8V3U - chains A and B of the 4 polymer chains in the assembly; structure by electron microscopy, 2.60 A resolution.

[Chain A (and B)]
Molecule: Acyl-Coenzyme A dehydrogenase family, member 11
Organism: Mus musculus
Notes: chain B of this document is another copy of the same molecule, construct and numbering; everything in this record applies to it too
Reference sequence: A0A0R4J0I6 (A0A0R4J0I6_MOUSE); numbering as in UniProt (aligned over 2-779)
Amino-acid sequence (778 residues; row label = number of the first residue in the row):
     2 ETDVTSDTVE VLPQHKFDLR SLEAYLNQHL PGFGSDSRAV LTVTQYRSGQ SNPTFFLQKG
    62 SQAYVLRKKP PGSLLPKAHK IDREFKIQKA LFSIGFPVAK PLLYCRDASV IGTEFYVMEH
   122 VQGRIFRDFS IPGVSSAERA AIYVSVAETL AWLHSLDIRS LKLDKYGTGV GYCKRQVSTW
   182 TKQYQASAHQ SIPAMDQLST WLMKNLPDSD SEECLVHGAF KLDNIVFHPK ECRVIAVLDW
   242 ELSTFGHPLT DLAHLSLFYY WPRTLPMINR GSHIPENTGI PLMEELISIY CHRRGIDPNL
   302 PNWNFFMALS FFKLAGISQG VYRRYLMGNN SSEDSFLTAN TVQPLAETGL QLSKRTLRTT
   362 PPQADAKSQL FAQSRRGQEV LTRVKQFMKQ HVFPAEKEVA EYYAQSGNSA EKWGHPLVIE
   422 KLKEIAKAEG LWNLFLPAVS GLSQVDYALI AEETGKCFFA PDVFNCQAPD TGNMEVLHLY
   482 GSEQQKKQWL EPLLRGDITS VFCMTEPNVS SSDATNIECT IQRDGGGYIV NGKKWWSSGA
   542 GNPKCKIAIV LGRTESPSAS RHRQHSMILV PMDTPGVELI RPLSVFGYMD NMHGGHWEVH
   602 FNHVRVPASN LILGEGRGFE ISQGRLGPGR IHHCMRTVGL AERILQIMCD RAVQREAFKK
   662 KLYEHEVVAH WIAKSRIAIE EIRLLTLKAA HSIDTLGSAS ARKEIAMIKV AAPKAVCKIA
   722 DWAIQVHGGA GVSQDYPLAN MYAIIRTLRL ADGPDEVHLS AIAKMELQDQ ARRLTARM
Disordered / not traced: 2-374, 406-412, 776-779
Construct notes: engineered mutation A220 (Asp in A0A0R4J0I6)
Residues lining bound ligands:
  - FAD (flavin-adenine dinucleotide), molecule 1: F503, C504, M505, T506, V510, S511, S512, S513, W536, W537, S539, V586, H597, T748, L751, A752, D753, G754, P755, E757, V758, S761
  - FAD, molecule 2: R656, A658, F659, L663, H666, Q726, V727, H728, G729, G730, V733
What the authors report for this chain:
  - catalytic residues: D753 (from molecular simulation)
  - mutagenesis - R637K: decreased catalytic activity
  - binding site for flavin-adenine dinucleotide: H597

[Chain A / chain B interface]
Pairs across the interface (43):
  L646(A) - E767(B)
  Q647(A) - Q771(B)
  V654(A) - L768(B)  hydrophobic
  Y664(A) - L768(B)  hydrophobic
  E667(A) - S761(B)
  A670(A) - A764(B)
  H671(A) - E757(B)
  H671(A) - L760(B)
  H671(A) - S761(B)
  I673(A) - E767(B)
  A674(A) - L760(B)
  A674(A) - I763(B)  hydrophobic
  R677(A) - K704(B)
  R677(A) - M708(B)
  R677(A) - E767(B)  salt bridge
  I678(A) - V711(B)  hydrophobic
  E681(A) - M708(B)
  E682(A) - L686(B)
  E682(A) - A712(B)
  L685(A) - L685(B)
  L685(A) - L686(B)  hydrophobic
  L685(A) - K689(B)
  L686(A) - E682(B)
  L686(A) - L685(B)  hydrophobic
  K689(A) - L685(B)
  K704(A) - R677(B)
  M708(A) - R677(B)
  M708(A) - E681(B)
  V711(A) - I678(B)  hydrophobic
  A712(A) - E682(B)
  E757(A) - H671(B)
  L760(A) - H671(B)
  L760(A) - A674(B)
  S761(A) - E667(B)
  S761(A) - H671(B)
  I763(A) - A674(B)  hydrophobic
  A764(A) - A670(B)
  E767(A) - L646(B)
  E767(A) - I673(B)
  E767(A) - R677(B)  salt bridge
  L768(A) - V654(B)  hydrophobic
  L768(A) - Y664(B)  hydrophobic
  Q771(A) - Q647(B)
Interface residues without a listed pair, chain A (31 interface residues in all): C650, K675, I683
Interface residues without a listed pair, chain B (31 interface residues in all): C650, K675, I683

[In short]
The chain A/chain B interface involves 31 residues from each chain; the contacts include 2 salt bridges. Its
one salt-bridged contact is R677(A)-E767(B). Ligands of chain A: flavin-adenine dinucleotide. The paper
reports the catalytic residue D753(A); R637K of chain A reduces catalytic activity.
Chain A and chain B are both Acyl-Coenzyme A dehydrogenase family, member 11 (Mus musculus); the structure,
ACAD11 D220A with 4-hydroxyvaleryl-CoA, was determined by electron microscopy (same publication as 8V3V).
